3HCO - chains A and B; structure by X-ray diffraction, 1.80 A resolution.

# Chain A
Name: Ferrochelatase, mitochondrial
Organism: Homo sapiens
Notes: EC 4.99.1.1
Reference sequence: P22830 (HEMH_HUMAN); residue numbers follow UniProt; this construct covers 65-423
Sequence (359 residues; each row starts with the number of its first residue):
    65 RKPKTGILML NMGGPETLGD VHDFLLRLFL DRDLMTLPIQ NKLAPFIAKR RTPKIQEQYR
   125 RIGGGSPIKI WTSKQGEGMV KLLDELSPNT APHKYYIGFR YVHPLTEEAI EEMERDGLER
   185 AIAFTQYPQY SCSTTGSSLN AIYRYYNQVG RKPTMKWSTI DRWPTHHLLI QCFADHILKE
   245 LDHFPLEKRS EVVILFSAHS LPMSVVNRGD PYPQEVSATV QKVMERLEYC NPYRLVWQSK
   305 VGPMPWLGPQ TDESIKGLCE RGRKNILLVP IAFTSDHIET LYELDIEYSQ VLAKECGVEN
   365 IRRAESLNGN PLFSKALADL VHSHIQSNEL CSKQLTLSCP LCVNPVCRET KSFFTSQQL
Bound ions: 2Fe-2S cluster Fe: Cys196, Cys403, Cys406, Cys411
Ligand contacts:
  - bicarbonate ion (BCT): Met76, Leu92, Leu98, Tyr165, Tyr191, Ser197, Thr198
  - cholic acid (CHD), molecule 1: Phe93, Met99, Thr100, Leu101, Arg115, Pro266, Ser268, Val305, Gly306, Pro307, Met308, Trp310
  - cholic acid (CHD), molecule 2: Thr100, Leu101, Pro102, Leu107, Arg114
  - 2Fe-2S cluster (FES): Cys196, Arg272, Ser402, Cys403, Cys406, Asn408, Cys411
  - heme (HEM): Met76, Phe88, Leu89, Leu92, Phe93, Leu98, Met99, Arg115, Ile119, Tyr123, Tyr191, Ser195, Ser197, Thr198, His263, Ser264, Leu265, Pro266, Val269, Tyr276, Val305, Trp310, Ala336, Phe337, His341, Ile342
Curated features (UniProtKB/Swiss-Prot):
  - active site: His230, Asp383
  - binding site (protoporphyrin IX): Arg115, Tyr123, Ser130
  - binding site ([2Fe-2S] cluster): Cys196, Cys403, Cys406, Cys411
  - modified residue: Lys138 (N6-succinyllysine), Lys415 (N6-acetyllysine)
  - natural variant: Ile71 (I71K: In EPP1), Gln139 (Q139L: In EPP1), Ser151 (S151P: In EPP1), Glu178 (E178K: In EPP1), Leu182 (L182R: In EPP1), Ile186 (I186T: In EPP1), Tyr191 (Y191H: In EPP1), Pro192 (P192T: In EPP1), Cys236 (C236Y: In EPP1), Phe260 (F260L: In EPP1), Ser264 (S264L: In EPP1), Met267 (M267I: In EPP1), 9 further natural variant entries in UniProt
  - mutagenesis: Phe110 (F110A: Increases activity inhibition upon interaction with PGRMC1), Cys196 (C196S: Loss of activity), Cys360 (C360S: No loss of activity), Cys395 (C395S: No loss of activity), Cys403 (C403D/H: Loss of activity), Cys406 (C406D/H/S: Loss of activity), Cys411 (C411H/S: Loss of activity), Phe417 (F417L: Decreased activity; F417Y/W: Greatly reduced activity)
From the paper describing this entry:
  - conformationally variable residues (loop rearrangement): Gln302 to Lys304

# Chain B
Name: Ferrochelatase, mitochondrial
Organism: Homo sapiens
Notes: EC 4.99.1.1
Reference sequence: P22830 (HEMH_HUMAN); residues 565-923 here correspond to UniProt positions 65-423 (UniProt number = residue number - 500)
Sequence (359 residues; each row starts with the number of its first residue):
   565 RKPKTGILML NMGGPETLGD VHDFLLRLFL DRDLMTLPIQ NKLAPFIAKR RTPKIQEQYR
   625 RIGGGSPIKI WTSKQGEGMV KLLDELSPNT APHKYYIGFR YVHPLTEEAI EEMERDGLER
   685 AIAFTQYPQY SCSTTGSSLN AIYRYYNQVG RKPTMKWSTI DRWPTHHLLI QCFADHILKE
   745 LDHFPLEKRS EVVILFSAHS LPMSVVNRGD PYPQEVSATV QKVMERLEYC NPYRLVWQSK
   805 VGPMPWLGPQ TDESIKGLCE RGRKNILLVP IAFTSDHIET LYELDIEYSQ VLAKECGVEN
   865 IRRAESLNGN PLFSKALADL VHSHIQSNEL CSKQLTLSCP LCVNPVCRET KSFFTSQQL
Bound ions: 2Fe-2S cluster Fe: Cys696, Cys903, Cys906, Cys911
Ligand contacts:
  - cholic acid (CHD), molecule 1: Phe593, Met599, Thr600, Leu601, Ile611, Arg614, Arg615, Pro766, Ser768, Val805, Gly806, Pro807, Met808, Trp810
  - cholic acid (CHD), molecule 2: Leu601, Pro602, Leu607, Phe610, Ile611, Arg614
  - 2Fe-2S cluster (FES): Cys696, Arg772, Ser902, Cys903, Cys906, Asn908, Cys911
  - heme (HEM): Met576, Phe588, Leu589, Leu592, Phe593, Leu598, Met599, Arg615, Ile619, Tyr623, Tyr691, Ser695, Ser697, Thr698, His763, Ser764, Leu765, Pro766, Val769, Tyr776, Val805, Trp810, Ala836, Phe837, His841, Ile842
Curated features (UniProtKB/Swiss-Prot):
  - active site: His730, Asp883
  - binding site (protoporphyrin IX): Arg615, Tyr623, Ser630
  - binding site ([2Fe-2S] cluster): Cys696, Cys903, Cys906, Cys911
  - modified residue: Lys638 (N6-succinyllysine), Lys915 (N6-acetyllysine)

# How chain A and chain B interact
Residue-residue contacts (88):
  Pro228(A) - Gln785(B)
  Thr229(A) - Glu789(B)
  Val257(A) - Leu901(B)  hydrophobic
  Met267(A) - Met767(B)  hydrophobic
  Val270(A) - Leu811(B)  hydrophobic
  Val270(A) - Gly812(B)
  Val270(A) - Pro813(B)
  Asn271(A) - Gly812(B)  hydrogen bond (side chain-backbone)
  Asn271(A) - Pro813(B)
  Asn271(A) - Glu817(B)
  Gly273(A) - Arg798(B)  hydrogen bond (backbone-side chain)
  Gly273(A) - Pro813(B)
  Pro275(A) - Arg798(B)
  Gln278(A) - Ser781(B)  hydrogen bond (side chain-backbone)
  Gln278(A) - Val784(B)
  Gln278(A) - Gln785(B)  hydrogen bond
  Gln278(A) - Tyr797(B)  hydrogen bond
  Gln278(A) - Leu799(B)
  Ser281(A) - Gln778(B)  hydrogen bond (backbone-side chain)
  Ser281(A) - Ser781(B)
  Ala282(A) - Gln785(B)
  Val284(A) - Gln778(B)
  Gln285(A) - Pro728(B)
  Gln285(A) - Gln778(B)  hydrogen bond
  Gln285(A) - Ala782(B)
  Lys286(A) - Lys786(B)
  Lys286(A) - Glu789(B)  salt bridge
  Glu289(A) - Thr729(B)  hydrogen bond
  Glu289(A) - Lys786(B)  salt bridge
  Tyr293(A) - Lys897(B)
  Cys294(A) - Lys897(B)
  Asn295(A) - Lys897(B)
  Pro296(A) - Lys897(B)
  Pro296(A) - Gln898(B)
  Pro296(A) - Leu901(B)  hydrophobic
  Tyr297(A) - Gln778(B)  hydrogen bond
  Tyr297(A) - Gln898(B)
  Tyr297(A) - Leu901(B)
  Arg298(A) - Gly773(B)  hydrogen bond (side chain-backbone)
  Arg298(A) - Pro775(B)
  Arg298(A) - Leu901(B)  hydrogen bond (side chain-backbone)
  Arg298(A) - Ser902(B)
  Arg298(A) - Cys903(B)
  Leu299(A) - Gln778(B)
  Leu311(A) - Val770(B)  hydrophobic
  Gly312(A) - Val770(B)
  Gly312(A) - Asn771(B)  hydrogen bond (backbone-side chain)
  Pro313(A) - Val770(B)
  Pro313(A) - Asn771(B)
  Pro313(A) - Gly773(B)
  Glu317(A) - Asn771(B)
  Glu317(A) - Leu905(B)
  Ser318(A) - Pro904(B)
  Gly321(A) - Pro904(B)
  Gly321(A) - Leu905(B)
  Leu322(A) - Leu901(B)  hydrophobic
  Leu322(A) - Pro904(B)
  Arg325(A) - Cys903(B)
  Arg325(A) - Pro904(B)  hydrogen bond (side chain-backbone)
  Arg325(A) - Leu905(B)
  Arg325(A) - Cys906(B)  hydrogen bond (side chain-backbone)
  Arg325(A) - Val907(B)
  Arg327(A) - Thr900(B)  hydrogen bond (side chain-backbone)
  Arg327(A) - Leu901(B)
  Lys397(A) - Tyr793(B)
  Lys397(A) - Cys794(B)
  Lys397(A) - Asn795(B)
  Lys397(A) - Pro796(B)
  Gln398(A) - Pro796(B)
  Gln398(A) - Tyr797(B)
  Thr400(A) - Arg827(B)  hydrogen bond (backbone-side chain)
  Leu401(A) - Val757(B)  hydrophobic
  Leu401(A) - Pro796(B)  hydrophobic
  Leu401(A) - Tyr797(B)
  Leu401(A) - Arg798(B)  hydrogen bond (backbone-side chain)
  Leu401(A) - Leu822(B)  hydrophobic
  Leu401(A) - Arg827(B)
  Ser402(A) - Arg798(B)
  Cys403(A) - Arg798(B)
  Cys403(A) - Arg825(B)
  Pro404(A) - Ser818(B)
  Pro404(A) - Gly821(B)
  Pro404(A) - Leu822(B)
  Pro404(A) - Arg825(B)  hydrogen bond (backbone-side chain)
  Leu405(A) - Glu817(B)
  Leu405(A) - Arg825(B)
  Cys406(A) - Arg825(B)  hydrogen bond (backbone-side chain)
  Arg412(A) - Arg825(B)  hydrogen bond (side chain-backbone)
Other interface residues (no listed pair), chain A (44 interface residues in all): Glu279, Trp310, Val407
Other interface residues (no listed pair), chain B (43 interface residues in all): Glu779, Trp810

# In short
44 residues of chain A and 43 residues of chain B are in contact, with 20 hydrogen bonds and 2 salt bridges.
Polar pairs include Lys286(A)-Glu789(B), Glu289(A)-Lys786(B) and Asn271(A)-Gly812(B). Chain A binds 2Fe-2S
cluster, bicarbonate ion, cholic acid and heme. Ligands of chain B: 2Fe-2S cluster, cholic acid and heme. The
paper reports conformational variability at Gln302(A).
Chain A and chain B are both Ferrochelatase, mitochondrial (Homo sapiens); the structure, Human ferrochelatase
with Cd and protoporphyrin IX bound, was determined by X-ray diffraction, deposited together with 3HCN, 3HCP
and 3HCR.
